Entry 1XFX (X-ray diffraction, 3.20 A resolution); this record covers chains A and O.

# Chain A
Name: Calmodulin-sensitive adenylate cyclase
Organism: Bacillus anthracis
Notes: EC 4.6.1.1
UniProtKB: P40136 (CYAA_BACAN); residues 33-800 here = UniProt positions 33-800
Chain sequence (777 residues; numbered 24 to 800; the number before each row is that of its first residue):
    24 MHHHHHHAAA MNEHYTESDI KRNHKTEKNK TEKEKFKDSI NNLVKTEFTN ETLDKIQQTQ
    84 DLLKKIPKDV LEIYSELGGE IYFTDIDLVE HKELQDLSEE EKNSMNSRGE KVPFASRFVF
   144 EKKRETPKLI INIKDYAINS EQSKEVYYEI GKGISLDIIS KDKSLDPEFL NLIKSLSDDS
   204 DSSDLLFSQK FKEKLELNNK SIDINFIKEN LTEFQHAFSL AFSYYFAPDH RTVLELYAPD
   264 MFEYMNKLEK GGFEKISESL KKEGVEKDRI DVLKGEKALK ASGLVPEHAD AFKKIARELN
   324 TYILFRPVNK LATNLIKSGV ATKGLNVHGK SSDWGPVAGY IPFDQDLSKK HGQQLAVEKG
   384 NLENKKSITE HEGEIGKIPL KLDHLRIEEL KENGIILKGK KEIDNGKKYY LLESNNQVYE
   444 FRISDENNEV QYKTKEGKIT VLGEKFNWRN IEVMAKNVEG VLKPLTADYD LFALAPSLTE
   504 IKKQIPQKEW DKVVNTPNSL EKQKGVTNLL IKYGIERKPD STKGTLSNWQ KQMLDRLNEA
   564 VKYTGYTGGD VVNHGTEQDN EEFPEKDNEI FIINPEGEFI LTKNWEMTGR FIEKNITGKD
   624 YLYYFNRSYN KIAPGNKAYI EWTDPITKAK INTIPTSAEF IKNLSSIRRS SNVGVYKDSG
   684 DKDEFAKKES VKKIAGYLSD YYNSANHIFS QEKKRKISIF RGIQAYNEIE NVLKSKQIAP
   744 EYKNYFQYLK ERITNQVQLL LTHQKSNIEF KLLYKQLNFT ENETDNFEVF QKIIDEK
Unresolved in the structure: 24-63, 799-800
Differences from the reference sequence: initiating methionine (24); expression tag (25-30); cloning artifact (31-32)
Curated features (UniProtKB/Swiss-Prot):
  - active site: His-351 (Proton acceptor)
  - binding site (Mg(2+)): Asp-491, Asp-493, His-577
  - binding site (3',5'-cyclic AMP): Thr-548, His-577 to Thr-579
  - mutagenesis: Val-169 (V169A: No effect), Tyr-170 (Y170A: Loss of cytotoxicity due to inability to bind PA), Tyr-171 (Y171A: Loss of cytotoxicity due to inability to bind PA), Glu-172 (E172A: No effect), Ile-173 (I173A: Loss of cytotoxicity due to inability to bind PA), Gly-174 (G174A: No effect), Lys-175 (K175A: Loss of cytotoxicity due to inability to bind PA), Arg-329 (R329M: Great decrease in activity), Lys-346 (K346M/R: Loss of activity; K346Q: Loss of activity due to inability to bind the substrate), Lys-353 (K353M/R/A: Loss of activity), Glu-436 (E436Q: Decreases activity), Glu-443 (E443Q: Decreases activity), 12 further mutagenesis entries in UniProt
Bound ions: Mg2+: Asp-491, Asp-493, His-577
What the authors report for this chain:
  - catalytic residues: Asp-491, His-577 (by similarity / conservation)
  - catalytic residues: Asn-583 (proposed by the authors, not directly observed)
  - mutagenesis - H351A (200-fold), H351R (200-fold): decreased catalytic activity
  - mutagenesis - H351K: unchanged catalytic activity

# Chain O
Name: Calmodulin 2
Organism: Homo sapiens
UniProtKB: P62158 (CALM_HUMAN); residues 0-148 here correspond to UniProt positions 1-149 (UniProt number = residue number + 1)
Chain sequence (149 residues; row label = number of the first residue in the row; numbering starts at 0):
     0 MADQLTEEQI AEFKEAFSLF DKDGDGTITT KELGTVMRSL GQNPTEAELQ DMINEVDADG
    60 NGTIDFPEFL TMMARKMKDT DSEEEIREAF RVFDKDGNGY ISAAELRHVM TNLGEKLTDE
   120 EVDQMIREAD IDGDGQVNYE EFVQMMTAK
Unresolved in the structure: 0-2
Differences from the reference sequence: modified residue (0, 36, 51, 71-72, 76, 109, 124, 144-145)
Modified positions: Mse-0 (selenomethionine); Mse-36, Mse-51, Mse-71, Mse-72, Mse-76, Mse-109, Mse-124, Mse-144, Mse-145 (selenomethionine; parent Met)
Bound ions: Ca2+ site 1: Asp-20, Asp-22, Asp-24, Thr-26; Ca2+ site 2: Val-55, Asp-56, Ala-57, Asp-58, Gly-59, Gly-61, Thr-62; Ca2+ site 3: Asp-93, Asp-95, Asn-97, Tyr-99, Glu-104; Ca2+ site 4: Asp-129, Asp-131, Asp-133, Gln-135, Glu-140
What the authors report for this chain:
  - Ca2+ coordination: Asp-20, Asp-22, Asp-24, Thr-26, Asp-56, Asp-58, Thr-62

# Chain A / chain O interface
Pairs across the interface (98; chain A residue first):
  Leu-501(A) / Val-108(O)  hydrophobic
  Leu-501(A) / Leu-112(O)  hydrophobic
  Thr-502(A) / Asn-111(O)
  Lys-505(A) / Leu-112(O)  hydrogen bond (side chain-backbone)
  Lys-505(A) / Gly-113(O)
  Trp-513(A) / Leu-112(O)
  Trp-513(A) / Gly-113(O)
  Trp-513(A) / Glu-114(O)
  Val-517(A) / Glu-114(O)
  Ser-522(A) / Glu-120(O)
  Ser-522(A) / Mse-124(O)
  Leu-523(A) / Glu-127(O)
  Leu-523(A) / Mse-144(O)  hydrophobic
  Lys-525(A) / Glu-114(O)  salt bridge
  Gln-526(A) / Leu-105(O)
  Gln-526(A) / Mse-124(O)
  Gln-526(A) / Mse-144(O)
  Lys-527(A) / Mse-144(O)
  Lys-527(A) / Mse-145(O)
  Val-529(A) / Mse-109(O)  hydrophobic
  Thr-530(A) / Ala-88(O)
  Thr-530(A) / Phe-92(O)
  Thr-530(A) / Mse-145(O)
  Leu-533(A) / Leu-112(O)  hydrophobic
  Ile-534(A) / Glu-84(O)
  Ile-534(A) / Ala-88(O)  hydrophobic
  Ile-538(A) / Glu-87(O)
  Ile-538(A) / Ala-88(O)
  Glu-539(A) / Glu-84(O)
  Arg-540(A) / Glu-87(O)  salt bridge
  Gly-621(A) / Lys-94(O)  hydrogen bond (backbone-side chain)
  Lys-622(A) / Lys-94(O)
  Asp-623(A) / Lys-94(O)
  Asp-623(A) / His-107(O)  salt bridge
  Asp-623(A) / Asn-111(O)
  Leu-625(A) / Val-91(O)  hydrophobic
  Tyr-627(A) / Glu-87(O)
  Phe-628(A) / Arg-90(O)
  Arg-630(A) / Glu-83(O)
  Arg-630(A) / Glu-84(O)  salt bridge
  Arg-630(A) / Glu-87(O)  salt bridge
  Asp-647(A) / Arg-90(O)  salt bridge
  Pro-648(A) / Asp-93(O)
  Pro-648(A) / Gly-96(O)
  Pro-648(A) / Gly-98(O)
  Ile-649(A) / Arg-86(O)
  Ile-649(A) / Phe-89(O)  hydrophobic
  Ile-649(A) / Tyr-138(O)  hydrophobic
  Lys-651(A) / Gly-96(O)  hydrogen bond (side chain-backbone)
  Ala-652(A) / Asn-97(O)
  Ala-652(A) / Tyr-99(O)  hydrophobic
  Thr-656(A) / Tyr-99(O)
  Thr-656(A) / Glu-139(O)
  Thr-659(A) / Glu-139(O)
  Ser-660(A) / Ser-38(O)  hydrogen bond (side chain-backbone)
  Ala-661(A) / Ser-38(O)  hydrogen bond (backbone-backbone)
  Ala-661(A) / Leu-39(O)
  Glu-662(A) / Glu-139(O)
  Ile-664(A) / Ala-15(O)  hydrophobic
  Ile-664(A) / Ser-38(O)
  Lys-665(A) / Glu-11(O)  salt bridge
  Leu-667(A) / Glu-14(O)
  Ser-668(A) / Ala-10(O)  hydrogen bond (side chain-backbone)
  Ser-668(A) / Glu-11(O)  hydrogen bond (side chain-backbone)
  Ser-668(A) / Glu-14(O)  hydrogen bond (backbone-side chain)
  Arg-671(A) / Glu-14(O)  salt bridge
  Arg-672(A) / Glu-6(O)  salt bridge
  Tyr-679(A) / Ser-17(O)
  Tyr-679(A) / Leu-18(O)  hydrogen bond (side chain-backbone)
  Lys-691(A) / Ser-17(O)
  Lys-691(A) / Leu-18(O)
  Lys-691(A) / Asp-20(O)  hydrogen bond (side chain-backbone)
  Lys-691(A) / Lys-21(O)
  Glu-692(A) / Lys-21(O)  salt bridge
  Val-694(A) / Leu-18(O)  hydrophobic
  Lys-695(A) / Leu-18(O)
  Lys-695(A) / Phe-19(O)
  Tyr-704(A) / Ile-130(O)
  Tyr-704(A) / Asp-131(O)  hydrogen bond
  Tyr-705(A) / Glu-139(O)
  Tyr-705(A) / Gln-143(O)
  Asn-706(A) / Ile-130(O)
  Ser-707(A) / Gln-143(O)  hydrogen bond
  Asn-709(A) / Ile-130(O)
  Gln-714(A) / Arg-126(O)
  Gln-714(A) / Asp-129(O)  hydrogen bond
  Gln-714(A) / Gly-132(O)
  Lys-717(A) / Asp-129(O)
  Lys-717(A) / Ile-130(O)
  Lys-717(A) / Asp-131(O)
  Lys-717(A) / Gly-132(O)
  Arg-718(A) / Asp-131(O)  hydrogen bond (backbone-backbone)
  Arg-718(A) / Gly-132(O)  hydrogen bond (side chain-backbone)
  Ser-721(A) / Ile-130(O)
  Ser-721(A) / Asp-131(O)
  Gln-759(A) / Asp-131(O)
  Leu-763(A) / Asp-131(O)
  His-766(A) / Asp-133(O)  hydrogen bond (side chain-backbone)
Also at the interface, not in a pair above, chain A (65 interface residues in all): Thr-620, Lys-653, Asn-655, Val-678, Asp-681, Ala-698, Tyr-745, Leu-762
Also at the interface, not in a pair above, chain O (60 interface residues in all): Glu-7, Gly-23, Gly-40, Ile-85, Leu-116, Gln-123, Gly-134, Asn-137, Glu-140, Phe-141, Ala-147

# In short
The interface between chain A and chain O involves 65 residues on one side and 60 on the other; the contacts
include 16 hydrogen bonds and 10 salt bridges. Polar pairs include Lys-525(A)/Glu-114(O), Arg-540(A)/Glu-87(O)
and Asp-623(A)/His-107(O). From the paper: catalytic residues Asp-491(A), His-577(A) and Asn-583(A); H351A and
H351R of chain A reduce catalytic activity.
Here chain A is Calmodulin-sensitive adenylate cyclase (Bacillus anthracis) and chain O is Calmodulin 2 (Homo
sapiens). Entry 1XFX (Crystal structure of anthrax edema factor (EF) in complex with calmodulin in the
presence of 10 ...) was determined by X-ray diffraction (same publication as 1XFU, 1XFV, 1XFW, 1XFY, 1XFZ and
1Y0V).
